7VTJ - chains L and C of the 3 polymer chains in the assembly; structure by X-ray diffraction, 2.00 A resolution.

# Chain L
Protein: Light chain of Fab
Organism: Mus musculus
Notes: antibody fragment or engineered binder
Chain sequence (219 residues; each row starts with the number of its first residue):
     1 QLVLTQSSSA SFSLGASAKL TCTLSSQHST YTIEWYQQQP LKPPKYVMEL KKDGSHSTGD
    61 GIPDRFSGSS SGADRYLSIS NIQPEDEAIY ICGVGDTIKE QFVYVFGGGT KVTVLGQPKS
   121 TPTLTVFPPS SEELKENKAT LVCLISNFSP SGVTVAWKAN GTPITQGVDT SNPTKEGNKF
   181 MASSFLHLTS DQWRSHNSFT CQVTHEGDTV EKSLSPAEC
Disulfide bonds: C22-C92, C143-C201

# Chain C
Protein: VQIIYK peptide
Organism: Homo sapiens
Chain sequence (6 residues; each row starts with the number of its first residue):
     1 VQIIYK

# Interface between chain L and chain C
Residue-residue contacts (14):
  Y31(L) - V1(C)
  Y31(L) - Q2(C)
  T32(L) - Q2(C)  hydrogen bond (backbone-side chain)
  V94(L) - Q2(C)
  G95(L) - Q2(C)  hydrogen bond (backbone-side chain)
  G95(L) - I4(C)
  D96(L) - Q2(C)
  D96(L) - I3(C)  hydrogen bond (side chain-backbone)
  T97(L) - I3(C)  hydrogen bond (side chain-backbone)
  T97(L) - I4(C)
  T97(L) - Y5(C)
  F102(L) - I4(C)  hydrophobic
  F102(L) - Y5(C)
  F102(L) - K6(C)

# Overview
7 residues of chain L face 6 of chain C across their interface, with 4 hydrogen bonds. Polar contacts include
T32(L)-Q2(C), G95(L)-Q2(C) and D96(L)-I3(C).
Chain L is Light chain of Fab (Mus musculus) and chain C is VQIIYK peptide (Homo sapiens); the structure, The
cross-reaction complex structure with VQIIYK peptide and tau antibody's Fab domain, was determined by X-ray
diffraction.
